Entry 7C0M (electron microscopy, 3.90 A resolution); this record covers chains A and J of the 22 polymer chains in the assembly.

Chain A:
Name: Histone H3.1
Source organism: Homo sapiens
Reference sequence: P68431 (H31_HUMAN); residues 1-135 here correspond to UniProt positions 2-136 (UniProt number = residue number + 1)
Chain sequence (139 residues; row label = number of the first residue in the row; numbers below 1 keep their minus sign (Gly-3 is residue -3)):
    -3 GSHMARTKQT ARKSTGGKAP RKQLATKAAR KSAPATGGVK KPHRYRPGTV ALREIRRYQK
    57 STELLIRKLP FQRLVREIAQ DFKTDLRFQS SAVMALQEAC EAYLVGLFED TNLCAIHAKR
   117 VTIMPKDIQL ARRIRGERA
Disordered / not traced: -3 to 37, 135
Sequence notes: expression tag (-3 to 0)
Swiss-Prot annotation at these positions:
  - modified residue: Arg2 (Asymmetric dimethylarginine), Thr3 (Phosphothreonine), Lys4 (Allysine), Gln5 (5-glutamyl dopamine), Thr6 (Phosphothreonine), Arg8 (Citrulline), Lys9 (N6,N6,N6-trimethyllysine), Ser10 (ADP-ribosylserine), Thr11 (Phosphothreonine), Lys14 (N6-(2-hydroxyisobutyryl)lysine), Arg17 (Asymmetric dimethylarginine), Lys18 (N6-(2-hydroxyisobutyryl)lysine), Lys23 (N6-(2-hydroxyisobutyryl)lysine), Arg26 (Citrulline), Lys27 (N6,N6,N6-trimethyllysine), Ser28 (ADP-ribosylserine), Lys36 (N6,N6,N6-trimethyllysine), Lys37 (N6-methyllysine), Tyr41 (Phosphotyrosine), Lys56 (N6,N6,N6-trimethyllysine) and 8 more in UniProt
  - lipidation: Lys18 (N6-decanoyllysine)

Chain J:
Molecule: 145-nt DNA strand
Source organism: synthetic construct
Sequence (145 nucleotides; numbered 1 to 145; the number before each row is that of its first residue):
     1 ATCGATGTAT ATATCTGACA CGTGCCTGGA GACTAGGGAG TAATCCCCTT GGCGGTTAAA
    61 ACGCGGGGGA CAGCGCGTAC GTGCGTTTAA GCGGTGCTAG AGCTGTCTAC GACCAATTGA
   121 GCGGCCTCGG CACCGGGATT CTGAT

Chain A / chain J interface:
Residue-residue contacts (17; chain A residue first):
  Arg40(A) - DG81(J)  base contact
  Arg40(A) - DT82(J)  base contact
  Tyr41(A) - DT6(J)  hydrogen bond to the phosphate
  Tyr41(A) - DG7(J)  sugar contact
  Gly44(A) - DT82(J)  phosphate contact
  Val46(A) - DT82(J)  phosphate contact
  Ala47(A) - DT82(J)  phosphate contact
  Arg49(A) - DG7(J)  hydrogen bond to the phosphate
  Arg49(A) - DT8(J)  salt bridge to the phosphate
  Arg63(A) - DA90(J)  phosphate contact
  Arg63(A) - DG91(J)  phosphate contact
  Lys64(A) - DG91(J)  hydrogen bond to the phosphate
  Leu65(A) - DA90(J)  sugar contact
  Leu65(A) - DG91(J)  hydrogen bond to the phosphate
  Pro66(A) - DA90(J)  sugar contact
  Arg69(A) - DA90(J)  salt bridge to the phosphate
  Arg83(A) - DG100(J)  sugar contact
Also at the interface, not in a pair above, chain A (14 interface residues in all): Pro43, Thr45
Also at the interface, not in a pair above, chain J (10 interface residues in all): DG83, DA89

Overview:
14 residues of chain A and 10 residues of chain J are in contact; the contacts include 4 hydrogen bonds and 2
salt bridges. Polar contacts include Tyr41(A)-DT6(J), Arg49(A)-DG7(J) and Lys64(A)-DG91(J).
Here chain A is Histone H3.1 (Homo sapiens) and chain J is a 145-nt DNA strand (synthetic construct). Entry
7C0M (Human cGAS-nucleosome complex) was determined by electron microscopy.
